Entry 6EQB (X-ray diffraction, 2.81 A resolution); this record covers chains A and B of the 5 polymer chains in the assembly.

== Chain A ==
Name: HLA class I histocompatibility antigen, A-2 alpha chain
From: Homo sapiens
UniProtKB: P01892 (1A02_HUMAN); residues 1-276 here correspond to UniProt positions 25-300 (UniProt number = residue number + 24)
Amino-acid sequence (276 residues; row label = number of the first residue in the row):
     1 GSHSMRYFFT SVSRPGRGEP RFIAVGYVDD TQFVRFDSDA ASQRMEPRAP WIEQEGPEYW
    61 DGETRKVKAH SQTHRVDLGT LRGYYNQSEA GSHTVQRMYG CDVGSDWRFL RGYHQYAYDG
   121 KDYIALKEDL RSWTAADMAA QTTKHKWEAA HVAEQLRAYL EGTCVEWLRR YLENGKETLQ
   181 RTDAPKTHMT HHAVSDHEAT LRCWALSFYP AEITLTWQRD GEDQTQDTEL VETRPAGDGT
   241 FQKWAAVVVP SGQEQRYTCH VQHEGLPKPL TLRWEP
Disulfide bonds: C101-C164, C203-C259

== Chain B ==
Name: Beta-2-microglobulin
From: Homo sapiens
UniProtKB: P61769 (B2MG_HUMAN); residues 1-99 here correspond to UniProt positions 21-119 (UniProt number = residue number + 20)
Amino-acid sequence (100 residues; each row starts with the number of its first residue; numbering starts at 0):
     0 MIQRTPKIQV YSRHPAENGK SNFLNCYVSG FHPSDIEVDL LKNGERIEKV EHSDLSFSKD
    60 WSFYLLYYTE FTPTEKDEYA CRVNHVTLSQ PKIVKWDRDM
Construct notes: initiating methionine (0)
Swiss-Prot annotation at these positions:
  - modified residue: Q2 (Pyrrolidone carboxylic acid)
  - glycosylation: I1 (N-linked (Glc) (glycation) isoleucine), K19 (N-linked (Glc) (glycation) lysine), K41 (N-linked (Glc) (glycation) lysine), K48 (N-linked (Glc) (glycation) lysine), K58 (N-linked (Glc) (glycation) lysine), K91 (N-linked (Glc) (glycation) lysine), K94 (N-linked (Glc) (glycation) lysine)
Disulfide bonds: C25-C80

== Chain A / chain B interface ==
Contacting residue pairs - 55 pairs, chain A then chain B:
  F8(A) - S55(B)
  F8(A) - F56(B)
  F9(A) - F56(B)
  T10(A) - L54(B)
  T10(A) - F56(B)
  T10(A) - F62(B)
  V12(A) - S33(B)
  I23(A) - L54(B)
  V25(A) - L54(B)
  Y27(A) - S55(B)
  Y27(A) - Y63(B)
  Q32(A) - D53(B)
  R35(A) - D53(B)  salt bridge
  R48(A) - D53(B)  salt bridge
  Q96(A) - H31(B)  hydrogen bond
  Q96(A) - F56(B)
  Q96(A) - W60(B)  hydrogen bond (side chain-backbone)
  Q96(A) - F62(B)
  R97(A) - F56(B)
  M98(A) - F56(B)  hydrophobic
  Q115(A) - W60(B)
  Y116(A) - W60(B)
  A117(A) - W60(B)  hydrophobic
  D119(A) - M0(B)
  D119(A) - I1(B)  hydrogen bond (backbone-backbone)
  G120(A) - I1(B)
  G120(A) - H31(B)
  G120(A) - W60(B)
  D122(A) - W60(B)  hydrogen bond
  H192(A) - D98(B)
  R202(A) - D98(B)  hydrogen bond (side chain-backbone)
  R202(A) - M99(B)
  W204(A) - D98(B)
  W204(A) - M99(B)  hydrophobic
  V231(A) - Q8(B)
  E232(A) - K6(B)  salt bridge
  E232(A) - Q8(B)  hydrogen bond (backbone-side chain)
  E232(A) - Y26(B)
  E232(A) - S28(B)  hydrogen bond
  R234(A) - Q8(B)  hydrogen bond
  R234(A) - Y10(B)
  R234(A) - M99(B)  hydrogen bond
  P235(A) - Y10(B)  hydrogen bond (backbone-side chain)
  P235(A) - Y26(B)
  P235(A) - L65(B)  hydrophobic
  A236(A) - R12(B)  hydrogen bond (backbone-side chain)
  A236(A) - N24(B)  hydrogen bond (backbone-side chain)
  G237(A) - R12(B)
  G237(A) - L65(B)
  D238(A) - R12(B)
  D238(A) - H13(B)
  Q242(A) - Y10(B)
  Q242(A) - S11(B)
  Q242(A) - R12(B)
  W244(A) - M99(B)
Also at the interface, not in a pair above, chain A (35 interface residues in all): T94, K121, L206, T233
Also at the interface, not in a pair above, chain B (26 interface residues in all): R3, V9, D59

== Overview ==
The interface between chain A and chain B involves 35 residues on one side and 26 on the other, with 12
hydrogen bonds and 3 salt bridges. Among the polar pairs are R35(A)-D53(B), R48(A)-D53(B) and E232(A)-K6(B).
Here chain A is HLA class I histocompatibility antigen, A-2 alpha chain and chain B is Beta-2-microglobulin,
both from Homo sapiens. Entry 6EQB (HLA class I histocompatibility antigen) was determined by X-ray
diffraction, deposited together with 6EQA.
